Entry 7WWU (electron microscopy, 3.50 A resolution); this record covers chains H and M of the 10 polymer chains in the assembly.

== Chain H ==
Molecule: Csy3
Organism: Vibrio phage ICP1_2011_A
Reference sequence: M1Q7R8 (M1Q7R8_9CAUD); residue numbers follow UniProt; this construct covers 1-306
Chain sequence (327 residues; row label = number of the first residue in the row; numbers below 1 keep their minus sign (Met-20 is residue -20)):
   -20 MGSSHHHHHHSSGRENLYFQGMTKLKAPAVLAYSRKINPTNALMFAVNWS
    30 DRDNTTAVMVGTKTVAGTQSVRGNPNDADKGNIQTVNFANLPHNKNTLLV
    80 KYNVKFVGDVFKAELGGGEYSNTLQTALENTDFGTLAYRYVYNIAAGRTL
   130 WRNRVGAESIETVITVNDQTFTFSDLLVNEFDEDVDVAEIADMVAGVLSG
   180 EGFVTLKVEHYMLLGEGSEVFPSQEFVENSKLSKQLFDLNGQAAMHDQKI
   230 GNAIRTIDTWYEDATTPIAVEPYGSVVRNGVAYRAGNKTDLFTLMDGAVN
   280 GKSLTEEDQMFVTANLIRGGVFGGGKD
Not modelled in the structure: -20 to 2, 304-306
Construct notes: initiating methionine (-20); expression tag (-19 to 0)

== Chain M ==
Molecule: guide-RNA
Organism: Vibrio phage ICP1_2011_A
Sequence (61 nucleotides; each row starts with the number of its first residue):
     1 CUUAAAGAGUCAACCCUUUGCUUAUCUUCCCUAUUUAAAUGUUAGCAGCC
    51 GCAUAGGCUGC
Not modelled in the structure: 1-6, 41-45

== Chain H / chain M interface ==
Residue-residue contacts (25):
  Arg14(H) - G7(M)  base contact
  Val44(H) - C15(M)  phosphate contact
  Ala45(H) - A13(M)  sugar contact
  Ala45(H) - C14(M)  sugar contact
  Ala45(H) - C15(M)  hydrogen bond to the phosphate
  Gly46(H) - A13(M)  sugar contact
  Ile62(H) - C15(M)  base contact
  Trp130(H) - A8(M)  hydrogen bond to the base
  Arg131(H) - C11(M)  salt bridge to the phosphate
  Arg131(H) - A12(M)  salt bridge to the phosphate
  Ser202(H) - U10(M)  phosphate contact
  Gln203(H) - G9(M)  sugar contact
  Gln203(H) - U10(M)  hydrogen bond to the phosphate
  Gln203(H) - C11(M)  phosphate contact
  Phe205(H) - G9(M)  base contact
  Gln227(H) - A8(M)  sugar contact
  Lys228(H) - A8(M)  hydrogen bond to the base
  Lys228(H) - U10(M)  salt bridge to the phosphate
  Asn231(H) - A8(M)  hydrogen bond to the phosphate
  Arg234(H) - G7(M)  sugar contact
  Arg234(H) - A8(M)  salt bridge to the phosphate
  Arg257(H) - A8(M)  hydrogen bond to the sugar
  Arg257(H) - G9(M)  phosphate contact
  Arg257(H) - U10(M)  salt bridge to the phosphate
  Arg297(H) - G7(M)  sugar contact
Interface residues without a listed pair, chain H (21 interface residues in all): Thr43, Gln63, Val65, His225, Val255

== Summary ==
21 residues of chain H face 9 of chain M across their interface, with 6 hydrogen bonds and 5 salt bridges.
Polar contacts include Trp130(H)-A8(M), Lys228(H)-A8(M) and Arg257(H)-A8(M).
Here chain H is Csy3 and chain M is guide-RNA, both from Vibrio phage ICP1_2011_A. Entry 7WWU (ICP1 Csy
complex) was determined by electron microscopy, deposited together with 7WKO, 7WKP and 7WWV.
